Entry 7PAN (electron microscopy, 9.70 A resolution (very low resolution: no residue pairs are listed; an interface is given only as per-side residue counts)); this record covers chains p and 3 of the 54 polymer chains in the assembly.

# Chain p
Name: 50S ribosomal protein L20
Source organism: Mycoplasma pneumoniae M129
Reference sequence: P78023 (RL20_MYCPN); numbering as in UniProt (aligned over 1-127)
Chain sequence (127 residues; numbered 1 to 127; the number before each row is that of its first residue):
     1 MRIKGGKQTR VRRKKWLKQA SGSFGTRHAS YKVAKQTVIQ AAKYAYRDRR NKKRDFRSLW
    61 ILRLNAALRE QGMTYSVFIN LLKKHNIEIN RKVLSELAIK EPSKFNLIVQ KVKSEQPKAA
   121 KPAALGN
Unresolved in the structure: 115-127

# Chain 3
Molecule: 23S ribosomal RNA
Source organism: Mycoplasma pneumoniae M129
Sequence (2907 nucleotides; row label = number of the first residue in the row):
     1 UACAAUAAGU UACUAAGGGC UUAUGGUGGA UGCCUUGGCA CUAAUAGGCG AUGAAGGACG
    61 UGUUAACCUG CGAUAAGCUU CGGGUAGGUG GUAAGAACCU CAGAUCCGGA GAUUUCCGAA
   121 UGGAGCAAUC CGGUAGUUGG AAACAGCUAU CAUUAAUUGA UGAAUAAAUA GUCAAUUAAA
   181 GCAAUACGUG GUGAAGUGAA ACAUCUCAGU AGCCACAGGA AAAGAAAACG AAUGUGAUUC
   241 CGUGUGUAGU GGCGAGCGAA AGCGGAACAG GCCAAACUUA UCAUUAGAUA GGGGUUGUAG
   301 GGCUUGCAAU GUGGACUUGA AAACGAUAGA AGAAGCUGUU GGAAAGCAGC GCGCAAAAGG
   361 GUGAUAGCCC CGUAUUUGAA AUUGUUUUCA UACCUAGCGA GAUCCCUGAG UAGCUCGGAA
   421 AACGUUAUUU UGAGUGAAUC UGCCCAGACC AUUGGGUAAG CCUAAAUACU AAUUAGUGAC
   481 CGAUAGCGAA ACAGUACCGU GAGGGAAAGG UGAAAAGAAC CCAGAGAUGG GAGUGAAAUA
   541 GAUUCUGAAA CCAUAUGCCU ACAACGUGUC AGAGCACAUU AAUGUGUGAU GGCGUGCGUU
   601 UUGAAGUAUG AGCCGGCGAG UUAUGAUAGC AAGCGUUAGU UAACCAGGAG AUGGGGAGCU
   661 GUAGCGAAAG CGAGUUUUAA AAGAGCGUUU GUUUGUUAUU AUAGACCCGA AACGGGUUGA
   721 GCUAGUCAUG AGCAGGUUGA AGGUUGAGUA ACAUCAACUG GAGGACCGAA CCGACUCUCG
   781 UUGAAACGAU AGCGGAUGAC UUGUGAUUAG GGGUGAAAUU CCAAUCGAAA UCCGUGAUAG
   841 CUGGUUCUCG UCGAAAUAGC UUUAAGGCUA GCGUGAGAUC ACAAAUAAGU GGAGGUAAAG
   901 CUACUGAAUG UAUGAUGGCG CCACCUAGGC GUACUGAAUA CAAUUAAACU CUGAAUGCCA
   961 UUUAUUUUAU UCUCGCAGUC AGACAGUGGG GGAUAAGCUU CAUUGUCAAG AGGGGAAGAG
  1021 CCCAGAUCAU UAAAUAAGGU CCCCAAAAUA UACUAAGUGG AAAAGGAUGU GAAAGUGCUA
  1081 AAACAGCAAG GAUGUUGGCU UAGAAGCAGC CAUCGUUUAA AGAGUGCGUA ACAGCUCACU
  1141 UGUCGAGUGU UUUUGCGCCG AAGAUGUAAC GGGGCUAAGU AUAUUACCGA AUUUAUGGAU
  1201 AAGAUUUAUA UCUUGUGGUA GACGAGCGUU GUAUUGGAGU UGAAGUCAAA GCGUGAGCAU
  1261 UGGUGGAUCC AAUACAAGUG AGAAUGCCGG CAUGAGUAAC GCUUGGGAGU GAGAAUCUCC
  1321 CAAACCGAUU GACUAAGGUU UCCUGGACCA GGGUCGUCCU UCCAGGGUUA GUCUGGACCU
  1381 AAGCUGAGGC UGAAAAGCGU AGGCGAUGGA CAACAGGUUA AUAUUCCUGU ACUUACAGUU
  1441 AGACUGAUGG AGUGACAAAG AAGGUUUUCC ACCCCCAUAA UUGGAUUUGG GGAUAAAUCA
  1501 UAAGGUGGUA CAAUAGGCAA AUCCGUUGUG CAUAACAUUG AGUGAUGAUG UCGAGUGAAU
  1561 GAGUGAUCAA GUAGCGAAGG UGGUAUUAAU CAUGCUUUCA AGAAAAGCUU CUAGGGUUAA
  1621 UCUAGCUGUA ACCAGUACCG AGAACGAACA CACGUAGUCA AGGAGAGGAU CCUAAGGUUA
  1681 GCGAGUGAAC UAUAGCCAAG GAACUCUGCA AAUUAACCCC GUAAGUUAGC GAGAAGGGGU
  1741 GCUUAUGUAA AAGUAAGCCG CAGUGAAGAA CGAGGGGGGA CUGUUUAACU AAAACACAAC
  1801 UCUAUGCCAA ACCGUAAGGU GAUGUAUAUG GGGUGACACC UGCCCAGUGC UGGAAGGUUA
  1861 AAGAAGGAGG UUAGCGCAAG CGAAGCUUUU AACUGAAGCC CCAGUGAACG GCGGCCGUAA
  1921 CUAUAACGGU CCUAAGGUAG CGAAAUUCCU AGUCGGGUAA AUUCCGUCCC GCUUGAAUGG
  1981 UGUAACCAUC UCUUGACUGU CUCGGCUAUA GACUCGGUGA AAUCCAGGUA CGGGUGAAGA
  2041 CACCCGUUAG GCGCAACGGG ACGGAAAGAC CCCGUGAAGC UUUACUGUAG CUUAAUAUUG
  2101 AUCAGGACAU UAUCAUGUAG AGAAUAGGUA GGAGCAAUCG AUGCAAGUUC GCUAGGACUU
  2161 GUUGAUGCGA AAGGUGGAAU ACUACCCUUG GUUGUGUGCU GUUCUAAUUG GUAACUGUUA
  2221 UCCAGUUUCA AGACAGUGUU AGGUGGGCAG UUUGACUGGG GCGGUCGCCU CCUAAAAGGU
  2281 AACGGAGGCG UACAAAGGUA CCUUCAGUAC GGUUGGAAAU CGUAUGUAGA GUGUAAUGGU
  2341 GUAAGGGUGC UUGACUGUGA GACAUACAGG UCGAACAGGU GAGAAAUCAG GUCAUAGUGA
  2401 UCCGGUGGUC CAGUAUGGAA UGGCCAUCGC UCAACGGAUA AAAGCUACUC CGGGGAUAAC
  2461 AGGCUGAUAC UGCCCAAGAG UUCAUAUCGA CGGCAGUGUU UGGCACCUCG AUGUCGACUC
  2521 AUCUCAUCCU CGAGCUGAAG CAGGUUCGAA GGGUUCGGCU GUUCGCCGAU UAAAGAGAUA
  2581 CGUGAGUUGG GUUCAAACCG UCGUGAGACA GGUUGGUCCC UAUCUAUUGU GCCCGUAGGA
  2641 AGAUUGAAGA GUGUUGCUUC UAGUACGAGA GGACCGAAGC GAGGACACCU CUUAUGCUCC
  2701 AGUUGUAGCG CCAGCUGCAC CGCUGGGUAG UAACGUGUCU AUUAGAUAAA CGCUGAAAGC
  2761 AUCUAAGUGU GAAACUAUCU CAAAGAUUAA UCUUCCCAUU UCGCAAGAAA GUAAGAGCCG
  2821 UCAAAGACGA UGACGUUGAU AGGUUACAGG UGUAAGCAUA GUGAUAUGUU GAGCUGAGUA
  2881 AUACUAAUUG CUCGAGGACU UAUUGGA
Unresolved in the structure: 1-7, 923-927, 1560-1569, 2901-2907

# Chain p / chain 3 interface
At this resolution (10 A) residue pairs are not listed: 60 residues of chain p and 77 of chain 3 lie at the interface.

# In short
The interface between chain p and chain 3 involves 60 residues on one side and 77 on the other.
Here chain p is 50S ribosomal protein L20 and chain 3 is 23S ribosomal RNA, both from Mycoplasma pneumoniae
M129. Entry 7PAN (70S ribosome with A/P- and P/E-site tRNAs in Mycoplasma pneumoniae cells) was determined by
electron microscopy, deposited together with 7OOC, 7OOD, 7P6Z, 7PAH, 7PAI, 7PAJ and 23 further entries.
